Entry 2FOM (X-ray diffraction, 1.50 A resolution); this record covers chains A and B.

Chain A:
Molecule: polyprotein
From: Dengue virus 2
Notes: fragment: NS2b
UniProtKB: Q91H74 (Q91H74_9FLAV); residues 49-95 here correspond to UniProt positions 1394-1440 (UniProt number = residue number + 1345)
Chain sequence (62 residues; numbered 43 to 104; the number before each row is that of its first residue):
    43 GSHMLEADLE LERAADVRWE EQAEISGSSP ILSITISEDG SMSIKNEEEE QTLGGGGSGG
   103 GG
Disordered / not traced: 77-84, 97-104
Construct notes: cloning artifact (43-48, 96-104)

Chain B:
Molecule: polyprotein
From: Dengue virus 2
Notes: EC 3.4.21.91; fragment: NS3pro
UniProtKB: Q91H74 (Q91H74_9FLAV); residues 1-185 here correspond to UniProt positions 1476-1660 (UniProt number = residue number + 1475)
Chain sequence (185 residues; row label = number of the first residue in the row):
     1 AGVLWDVPSP PPVGKAELED GAYRIKQKGI LGYSQIGAGV YKEGTFHTMW HVTRGAVLMH
    61 KGKRIEPSWA DVKKDLISYG GGWKLEGEWK EGEEVQVLAL EPGKNPRAVQ TKPGLFKTNT
   121 GTIGAVSLDF SPGTSGSPIV DKKGKVVGLY GNGVVTRSGA YVSAIANTEK SIEDNPEIED
   181 DIFRK
Disordered / not traced: 1-17, 168-185

Interface between chain A and chain B:
Contacting residue pairs (94):
  Leu47(A) - Val57(B)  hydrophobic
  Ala49(A) - Gln27(B)
  Asp50(A) - Lys26(B)
  Asp50(A) - Gln27(B)
  Asp50(A) - Lys28(B)  hydrogen bond (backbone-backbone)
  Asp50(A) - Tyr33(B)
  Leu51(A) - Lys26(B)
  Leu51(A) - Gln27(B)
  Leu51(A) - Ile36(B)  hydrophobic
  Leu51(A) - Ala56(B)  hydrophobic
  Leu51(A) - Leu58(B)  hydrophobic
  Leu51(A) - Met59(B)  hydrogen bond (backbone-backbone)
  Glu52(A) - Arg24(B)
  Glu52(A) - Ile25(B)
  Glu52(A) - Lys26(B)  hydrogen bond (backbone-backbone)
  Glu52(A) - Tyr33(B)
  Glu52(A) - Met59(B)
  Leu53(A) - Leu18(B)  hydrophobic
  Leu53(A) - Tyr23(B)  hydrophobic
  Leu53(A) - Arg24(B)
  Leu53(A) - Ile25(B)  hydrophobic
  Leu53(A) - Phe46(B)  hydrophobic
  Leu53(A) - Met59(B)  hydrogen bond (backbone-backbone)
  Leu53(A) - His60(B)
  Leu53(A) - Ile65(B)  hydrophobic
  Glu54(A) - Tyr23(B)
  Glu54(A) - Arg24(B)  hydrogen bond (backbone-backbone)
  Glu54(A) - Lys26(B)  salt bridge
  Arg55(A) - Glu19(B)
  Arg55(A) - Asp20(B)  hydrogen bond (side chain-backbone)
  Arg55(A) - Gly21(B)
  Arg55(A) - Ala22(B)
  Arg55(A) - Tyr23(B)
  Ala56(A) - Ala22(B)  hydrogen bond (backbone-backbone)
  Ala56(A) - Leu100(B)  hydrophobic
  Ala56(A) - Pro106(B)
  Ala57(A) - Gly21(B)
  Ala57(A) - Ala22(B)  hydrogen bond (backbone-backbone)
  Ala57(A) - Leu98(B)  hydrophobic
  Asp58(A) - Leu98(B)
  Val59(A) - Gly21(B)
  Val59(A) - Ala22(B)
  Val59(A) - Val140(B)  hydrophobic
  Val59(A) - Gly144(B)
  Val59(A) - Val146(B)  hydrophobic
  Arg60(A) - Leu98(B)
  Arg60(A) - Val140(B)
  Trp61(A) - Glu94(B)
  Trp61(A) - Val95(B)
  Trp61(A) - Gln96(B)
  Trp61(A) - Gln110(B)
  Trp61(A) - Val140(B)
  Trp61(A) - Asp141(B)
  Trp61(A) - Lys142(B)
  Glu62(A) - Gln96(B)  hydrogen bond (backbone-side chain)
  Glu62(A) - Ala108(B)
  Ala65(A) - Gln96(B)
  Ala65(A) - Ala108(B)
  Ala65(A) - Gln110(B)
  Glu66(A) - Gln96(B)
  Glu66(A) - Gln110(B)  hydrogen bond (backbone-side chain)
  Glu66(A) - Lys142(B)  salt bridge
  Gly69(A) - Val109(B)
  Gly69(A) - Gln110(B)  hydrogen bond (backbone-backbone)
  Ser70(A) - Arg107(B)  hydrogen bond
  Ser70(A) - Ala108(B)
  Ser70(A) - Val109(B)
  Ser71(A) - Arg107(B)
  Ser71(A) - Ala108(B)  hydrogen bond (backbone-backbone)
  Pro72(A) - Pro106(B)
  Pro72(A) - Arg107(B)
  Ile73(A) - Leu98(B)  hydrophobic
  Ile73(A) - Pro106(B)  hydrogen bond (backbone-backbone)
  Ile73(A) - Arg107(B)
  Ile73(A) - Ala108(B)
  Ser75(A) - Asn105(B)  hydrogen bond
  Ser75(A) - Pro106(B)
  Lys87(A) - Asn105(B)  hydrogen bond (backbone-side chain)
  Asn88(A) - Asn105(B)
  Glu89(A) - Asn105(B)
  Glu90(A) - Arg24(B)  salt bridge
  Glu90(A) - Lys26(B)  salt bridge
  Glu90(A) - Gly103(B)
  Glu90(A) - Lys104(B)
  Glu90(A) - Asn105(B)
  Glu91(A) - Lys26(B)  hydrogen bond (backbone-side chain)
  Glu92(A) - Lys26(B)  hydrogen bond (backbone-side chain)
  Glu92(A) - Tyr33(B)
  Glu92(A) - Ser34(B)
  Glu92(A) - Gln35(B)  hydrogen bond (side chain-backbone)
  Gln93(A) - Gly32(B)
  Gln93(A) - Tyr33(B)  hydrogen bond (backbone-backbone)
  Thr94(A) - Lys26(B)  hydrogen bond (backbone-side chain)
  Leu95(A) - Tyr33(B)  hydrophobic
Interface residues without a listed pair, chain B (48 interface residues in all): Leu31, Val40, Tyr41, Thr53, Lys61, Pro102, Pro138

Summary:
The interface between chain A and chain B involves 32 residues on one side and 48 on the other; the contacts
include 21 hydrogen bonds and 4 salt bridges. Polar pairs include Glu54(A)-Lys26(B), Glu66(A)-Lys142(B) and
Glu90(A)-Arg24(B).
Here chain A is polyprotein and chain B is polyprotein, both from Dengue virus 2. Entry 2FOM (Dengue Virus
NS2B/NS3 Protease) was determined by X-ray diffraction (same publication as 2FP7).
